PDB entry 8TWC | electron microscopy, 3.00 A resolution | chains DF and DG of the 180 polymer chains in the assembly

[Chain DF (and DG)]
Protein: Coat protein
Source organism: Acinetobacter phage AP205
Notes: chain DG of this document is another copy of the same molecule, construct and numbering; everything in this record applies to it too
UniProt: Q9AZ42 (Q9AZ42_9VIRU); residues 1-129 here correspond to UniProt positions 2-130 (UniProt number = residue number + 1)
Chain sequence (129 residues; each row starts with the number of its first residue):
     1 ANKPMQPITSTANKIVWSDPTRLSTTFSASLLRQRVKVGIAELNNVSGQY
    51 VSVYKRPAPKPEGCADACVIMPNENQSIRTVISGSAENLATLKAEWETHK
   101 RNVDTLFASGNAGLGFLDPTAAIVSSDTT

[Interface between chain DF and chain DG]
Pairs across the interface - 6 pairs, chain DF then chain DG:
  Thr11(DF) with Ser10(DG)
  Ala12(DF) with Ile8(DG); Thr9(DG); Ser10(DG), hydrogen bond (backbone-side chain)
  Arg33(DF) with Ile8(DG), hydrogen bond (side chain-backbone)
  Asn44(DF) with Leu23(DG)
Also at the interface, not in a pair above, chain DF (7 interface residues in all): Arg35, Glu42, Ala86
Also at the interface, not in a pair above, chain DG (5 interface residues in all): Lys55

[In short]
7 residues of chain DF face 5 of chain DG across their interface, with 2 hydrogen bonds. Among the polar pairs
are Ala12(DF)-Ser10(DG) and Arg33(DF)-Ile8(DG).
Both chains are Coat protein (Acinetobacter phage AP205). Entry 8TWC (Acinetobacter phage AP205 T=3 VLP) was
determined by electron microscopy together with 8TOB, 8TOC, 8TV9, 8TVA and 8TW2 from the same study.
